Entry 1BR2 (X-ray diffraction, 2.90 A resolution); this record covers chain A.

== Chain A ==
Name: Myosin
Source organism: Gallus gallus
Notes: EC 3.6.1.32; fragment: motor domain
UniProtKB: P10587 (MYH11_CHICK); residues 3-792 here correspond to UniProt positions 2-791 (UniProt number = residue number - 1)
Amino-acid sequence (791 residues; each row starts with the number of its first residue):
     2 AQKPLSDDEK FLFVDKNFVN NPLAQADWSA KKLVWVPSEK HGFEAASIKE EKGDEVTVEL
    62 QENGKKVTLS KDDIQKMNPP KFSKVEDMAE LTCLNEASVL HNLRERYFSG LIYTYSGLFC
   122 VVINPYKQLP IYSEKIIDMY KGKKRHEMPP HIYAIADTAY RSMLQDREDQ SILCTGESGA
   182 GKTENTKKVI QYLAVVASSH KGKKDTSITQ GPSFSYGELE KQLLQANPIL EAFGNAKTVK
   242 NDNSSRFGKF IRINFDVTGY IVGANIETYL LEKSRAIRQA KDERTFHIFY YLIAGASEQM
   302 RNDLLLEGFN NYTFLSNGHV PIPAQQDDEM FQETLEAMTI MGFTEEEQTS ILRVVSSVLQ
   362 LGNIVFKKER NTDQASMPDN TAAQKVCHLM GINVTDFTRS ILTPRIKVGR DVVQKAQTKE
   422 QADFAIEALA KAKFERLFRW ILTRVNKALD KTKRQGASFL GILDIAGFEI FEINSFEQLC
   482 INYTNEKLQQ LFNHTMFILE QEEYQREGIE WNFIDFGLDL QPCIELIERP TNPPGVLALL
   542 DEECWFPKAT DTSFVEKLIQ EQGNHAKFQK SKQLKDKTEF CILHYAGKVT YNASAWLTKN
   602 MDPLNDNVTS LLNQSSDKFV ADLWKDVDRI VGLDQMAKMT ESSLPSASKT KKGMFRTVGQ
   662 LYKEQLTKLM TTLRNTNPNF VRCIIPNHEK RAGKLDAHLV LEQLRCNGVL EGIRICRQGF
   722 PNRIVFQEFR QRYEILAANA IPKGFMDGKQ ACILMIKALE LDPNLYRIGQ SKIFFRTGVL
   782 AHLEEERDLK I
Not modelled in the structure: 2-33, 50-55, 200-217, 371-374, 406-415, 452-457, 546-549, 573-577, 627-656, 790-792
Ion coordination: Mg2+: Thr184, Ser246 (together with ADP, tetrafluoroaluminate)
Small-molecule neighbours: ADP (adenosine-5'-diphosphate): Ile113, Tyr114, Asn125, Pro126, Tyr127, Lys128, Gln129, Tyr133, Glu178, Gly180, Ala181, Gly182, Lys183, Thr184, Glu185, Asn242, Asn244, Ser246, Asp465
From the paper describing this entry:
  - contacts within the chain: Phe498-Ile716, Glu501-Arg724 (salt bridge), Glu504-Lys773 (salt bridge), Tyr505-Phe721 (hydrophobic contact), Glu508-Gln771 (hydrogen bond), Glu508-Ser772 (hydrogen bond), Ile510-Phe721 (hydrophobic contact), Glu511-Arg768 (salt bridge), Trp512-Phe721 (hydrophobic contact), Phe517-Ile716
  - conformationally variable residues (domain motion, loop rearrangement): Trp512, Gly720

== Overview ==
Ligands of chain A: ADP. Thr184 and Ser246 form the Mg2+ site. The paper reports conformational variability at
Trp512 and Gly720; contacts within the chain involving Phe498, Ile716 and Glu501 among others.
Chain A is Myosin (Gallus gallus); the structure, Smooth muscle myosin motor domain complexed with mgadp.alf4,
was determined by X-ray diffraction (same publication as 1BR1 and 1BR4).
